PDB entry 3OGJ | X-ray diffraction, 2.75 A resolution | chain A

# Chain A
Protein: PRKG1 protein
Source organism: Homo sapiens
Notes: EC 2.7.11.12; fragment: Cyclic nucleotie binding domain
UniProt: Q6P5T7 (Q6P5T7_HUMAN); numbering as in UniProt (aligned over 92-227)
Sequence (139 residues; row label = number of the first residue in the row):
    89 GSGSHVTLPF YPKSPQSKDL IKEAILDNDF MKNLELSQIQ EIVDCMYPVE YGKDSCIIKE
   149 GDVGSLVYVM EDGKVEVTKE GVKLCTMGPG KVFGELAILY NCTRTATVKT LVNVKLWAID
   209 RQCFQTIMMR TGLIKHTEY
Disordered / not traced: 89-91, 220-227
Differences from the reference sequence: expression tag (89-91)
Ligand contacts: adenosine-3',5'-cyclic-monophosphate (CMP): I146, V165, L172, C173, M175, V180, F181, G182, E183, L184, A185, R192, T193, A194, V196
What the authors report for this chain:
  - binding site for phosphate ion: R192, T193
  - binding site for adenosine-3',5'-cyclic-monophosphate: G182, E183, R192, T193
  - mutagenesis - T193A (27-29 fold): decreased catalytic activity on cGMP (citing earlier work)

# In short
Chain A binds adenosine-3',5'-cyclic-monophosphate. From the paper: a binding site for
adenosine-3',5'-cyclic-monophosphate at G182, E183 and R192 among others; T193A reduces catalytic activity on
cGMP.
Chain A is PRKG1 protein (Homo sapiens); the structure, Crystal structure of partial apo (92-227) of
cGMP-dependent protein kinase, was determined by X-ray diffraction together with 3OCP and 3OD0 from the same
study.
